5WN1 - chains A and E of the 4 polymer chains in the assembly; structure by X-ray diffraction, 2.30 A resolution.

Chain A:
Protein: DNA-(apurinic or apyrimidinic site) lyase
Source organism: Homo sapiens
Notes: EC 3.1.-.-, 4.2.99.18
Reference sequence: P27695 (APEX1_HUMAN); residue numbers follow UniProt; this construct covers 43-318
Chain sequence (276 residues; row label = number of the first residue in the row):
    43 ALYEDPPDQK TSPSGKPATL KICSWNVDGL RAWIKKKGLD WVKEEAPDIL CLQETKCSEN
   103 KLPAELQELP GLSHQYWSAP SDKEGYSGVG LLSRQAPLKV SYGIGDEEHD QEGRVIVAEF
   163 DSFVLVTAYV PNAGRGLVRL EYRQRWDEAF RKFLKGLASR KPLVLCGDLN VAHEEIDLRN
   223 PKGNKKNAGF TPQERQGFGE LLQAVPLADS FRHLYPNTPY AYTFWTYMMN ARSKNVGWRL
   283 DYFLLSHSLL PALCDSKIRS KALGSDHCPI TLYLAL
Differences from the reference sequence: engineered mutation Ala-138 (Cys in P27695)
From the paper describing this entry:
  - binding site for the 9-nt DNA strand: Glu-96, Tyr-171, Asn-174
  - binding site for the 11-nt DNA strand: Asn-222, Trp-280
  - mutagenesis - F266A (50-fold), M270A, W280A: increased catalytic activity
  - mutagenesis - R177A: unchanged catalytic activity
  - specificity-determining residues: Phe-266, Trp-280 (citing earlier work)

Chain E:
Molecule: 21-nt DNA strand
Sequence (21 nucleotides; each row starts with the number of its first residue):
     1 GGATCCGTCG ATCGCATCAG C
Bound ions: Ca2+: DC21 (shared with 1 residue of chain B)

Interface between chain A and chain E:
Contacting residue pairs (22; chain A residue first):
  Asp-70(A) with DC15(E), sugar contact
  Gly-71(A) with DC15(E), phosphate contact; DA16(E), phosphate contact
  Arg-73(A) with DA16(E), hydrogen bond to the phosphate; DT17(E), salt bridge to the phosphate
  Ala-74(A) with DC15(E), phosphate contact; DA16(E), hydrogen bond to the phosphate
  Lys-78(A) with DG14(E), phosphate contact; DC15(E), salt bridge to the phosphate
  Lys-98(A) with DG14(E), base contact; DC15(E), hydrogen bond to the base; DA16(E), sugar contact
  Lys-103(A) with DT17(E), salt bridge to the phosphate
  Glu-126(A) with DT17(E), sugar contact
  Gly-127(A) with DA16(E), phosphate contact; DT17(E), phosphate contact
  Tyr-269(A) with DC13(E), sugar contact; DG14(E), sugar contact
  Met-270(A) with DT12(E), base contact; DC13(E), base contact
  Met-271(A) with DA11(E), base contact; DT12(E), base contact
Other interface residues (no listed pair), chain A (13 interface residues in all): Leu-72

Summary:
13 residues of chain A and 7 residues of chain E are in contact; the contacts include 3 hydrogen bonds and 3
salt bridges. Polar contacts include Lys-98(A)/DC15(E), Arg-73(A)/DA16(E) and Ala-74(A)/DA16(E). From the
paper: a binding site for the 9-nt DNA strand at Glu-96(A), Tyr-171(A) and Asn-174(A); F266A, M270A and W280A
of chain A increase catalytic activity.
Chain A is DNA-(apurinic or apyrimidinic site) lyase (Homo sapiens) and chain E is a 21-nt DNA strand; the
structure, APE1 exonuclease product complex, was determined by X-ray diffraction (same publication as 5WN0,
5WN2, 5WN3, 5WN4 and 5WN5).
